PDB entry 6FJL | X-ray diffraction, 1.70 A resolution | chain A

== Chain A ==
Molecule: ABC-type Fe3+ transport system, periplasmic component
Source organism: Dickeya dadantii (strain 3937)
UniProt: E0SCP7 (E0SCP7_DICD3); residues 28-372 here correspond to UniProt positions 123-467 (UniProt number = residue number + 95)
Chain sequence (345 residues; row label = number of the first residue in the row):
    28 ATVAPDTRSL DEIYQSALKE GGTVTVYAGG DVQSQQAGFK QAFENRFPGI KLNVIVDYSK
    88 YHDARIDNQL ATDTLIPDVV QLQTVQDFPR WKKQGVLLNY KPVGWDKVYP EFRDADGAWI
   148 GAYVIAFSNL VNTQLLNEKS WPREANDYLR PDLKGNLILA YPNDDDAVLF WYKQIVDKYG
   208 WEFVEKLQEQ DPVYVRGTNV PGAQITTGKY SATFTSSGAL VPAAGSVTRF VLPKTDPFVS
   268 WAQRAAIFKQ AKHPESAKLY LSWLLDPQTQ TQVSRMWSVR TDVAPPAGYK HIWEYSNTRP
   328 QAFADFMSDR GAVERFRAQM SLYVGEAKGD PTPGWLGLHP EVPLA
From the paper describing this entry:
  - self-association interface (contacts with another copy of this molecule); pairs are residue here / residue on that copy: Arg-223/Glu-353 (salt bridge), Arg-337/Glu-341 (hydrogen bond), Arg-344/Glu-341

== Overview ==
The paper reports a self-association interface involving Arg-223, Arg-337 and Glu-341 among others.
Chain A is ABC-type Fe3+ transport system, periplasmic component (Dickeya dadantii (strain 3937)); the
structure, Structure of IbpS from Dickeya dadantii, was determined by X-ray diffraction.
